Entry 4I55 (X-ray diffraction, 2.20 A resolution); this record covers chains B and E of the 6 polymer chains in the assembly.

[Chain B]
Name: Tubulin beta-2B chain
Organism: Bos taurus
Reference sequence: Q6B856 (TBB2B_BOVIN); the author numbering skips numbers that UniProt does not, so the offset changes along the chain: 1-42 = UniProt 1-42; 45-360 = UniProt 43-358; 369-455 = UniProt 359-445
Amino-acid sequence (445 residues; numbered 1 to 455; 10 numbers in that range are skipped by the numbering (no residue carries them; nothing is unmodelled there); the number before each row is that of its first residue):
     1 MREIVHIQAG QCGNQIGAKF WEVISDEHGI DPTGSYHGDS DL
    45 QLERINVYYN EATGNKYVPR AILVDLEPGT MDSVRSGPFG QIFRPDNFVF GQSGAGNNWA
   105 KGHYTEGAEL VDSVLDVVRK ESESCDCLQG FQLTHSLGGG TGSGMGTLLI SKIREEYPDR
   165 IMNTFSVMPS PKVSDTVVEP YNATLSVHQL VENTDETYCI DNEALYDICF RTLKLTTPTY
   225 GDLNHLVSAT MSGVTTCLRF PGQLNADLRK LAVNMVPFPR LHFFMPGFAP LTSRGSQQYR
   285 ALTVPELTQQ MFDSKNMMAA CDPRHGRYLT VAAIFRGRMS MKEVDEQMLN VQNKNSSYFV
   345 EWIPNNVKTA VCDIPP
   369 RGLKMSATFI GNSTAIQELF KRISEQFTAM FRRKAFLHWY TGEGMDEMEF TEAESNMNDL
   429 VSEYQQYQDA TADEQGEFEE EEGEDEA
Unresolved in the structure: 279-281, 439-455
Curated features (UniProtKB/Swiss-Prot):
  - motif: Met-1 to Ile-4 (MREI motif)
  - binding site (GTP): Gln-11, Glu-71, Ser-140, Gly-144, Thr-145, Gly-146, Asn-206, Asn-228
  - binding site (Mg(2+)): Glu-71
  - modified residue: Ser-40 (Phosphoserine), Thr-57 (Phosphothreonine), Lys-60 (N6-acetyllysine), Ser-174 (Phosphoserine), Thr-287 (Phosphothreonine), Thr-292 (Phosphothreonine), Arg-320 (Omega-N-methylarginine), Glu-448 (5-glutamyl polyglutamate)
  - cross-link (Glycyl lysine isopeptide (Lys-Gly)): Lys-60 (interchain with G-Cter in ubiquitin), Lys-326 (interchain with G-Cter in ubiquitin)
Metal / ion sites: Mg2+: Gln-11 (together with GDP); Ca2+ near Glu-113 (its only coordinating residue here)
Residues lining bound ligands: GDP (guanosine-5'-diphosphate): Gly-10, Gln-11, Cys-12, Gln-15, Ile-16, Asp-69, Asn-101, Ser-140, Gly-142, Gly-143, Gly-144, Thr-145, Gly-146, Val-171, Pro-173, Val-177, Asp-179, Glu-183, Asn-206, Leu-209, Tyr-224, Leu-227, Asn-228

[Chain E]
Name: Stathmin-4
Organism: Rattus norvegicus
Reference sequence: P63043 (STMN4_RAT); residues 3-145 here correspond to UniProt positions 47-189 (UniProt number = residue number + 44)
Amino-acid sequence (143 residues; row label = number of the first residue in the row):
     3 MADMEVIELN KCTSGQSFEV ILKPPSFDGV PEFNASLPRR RDPSLEEIQK KLEAAEERRK
    63 YQEAELLKHL AEKREHEREV IQKAIEENNN FIKMAKEKLA QKMESNKENR EAHLAAMLER
   123 LQEKDKHAEE VRKNKELKEE ASR
Unresolved in the structure: 3-5, 29-43, 145
Sequence notes: cloning artifact (3-4)
Curated features (UniProtKB/Swiss-Prot):
  - modified residue: Ser-46 (Phosphoserine)

[Chain B / chain E interface]
Pairs across the interface - 25 pairs, chain B then chain E:
  His-107(B) / Lys-75(E)  hydrogen bond
  Tyr-108(B) / His-78(E)  hydrogen bond
  Tyr-108(B) / Glu-79(E)
  Tyr-108(B) / Val-82(E)  hydrophobic
  Tyr-108(B) / Ile-83(E)
  Leu-152(B) / Glu-79(E)
  Ser-155(B) / Leu-72(E)
  Ser-155(B) / Lys-75(E)
  Ser-155(B) / Arg-76(E)  hydrogen bond
  Lys-156(B) / Arg-76(E)
  Lys-156(B) / Glu-79(E)  salt bridge
  Arg-158(B) / Leu-68(E)
  Glu-159(B) / Leu-69(E)
  Glu-159(B) / Leu-72(E)
  Glu-159(B) / Arg-76(E)  salt bridge
  Pro-162(B) / Glu-65(E)
  Gln-193(B) / Lys-75(E)
  Thr-409(B) / Glu-89(E)
  Glu-411(B) / Val-82(E)
  Glu-411(B) / Ala-86(E)
  Gly-412(B) / Val-82(E)
  Gly-412(B) / Lys-85(E)
  Gly-412(B) / Ala-86(E)
  Met-413(B) / Val-82(E)
  Glu-417(B) / His-78(E)  salt bridge
Other interface residues (no listed pair), chain B (16 interface residues in all): Thr-109, Gly-410

[Summary]
16 residues of chain B face 13 of chain E across their interface, with 3 hydrogen bonds and 3 salt bridges.
Polar pairs include Lys-156(B)/Glu-79(E), Glu-159(B)/Arg-76(E) and Glu-417(B)/His-78(E). Chain B binds GDP.
Chain B is Tubulin beta-2B chain (Bos taurus) and chain E is Stathmin-4 (Rattus norvegicus); the structure,
Crystal structure of tubulin-stathmin-TTL complex, was determined by X-ray diffraction (same publication as
4I4T and 4I50).
